3GUT - chains C and D of the 6 polymer chains in the assembly; structure by X-ray diffraction, 3.59 A resolution.

# Chain C
Protein: Transcription factor p65
Organism: Homo sapiens
UniProt: Q04206 (TF65_HUMAN); numbering as in UniProt (aligned over 20-291)
Chain sequence (273 residues; row label = number of the first residue in the row):
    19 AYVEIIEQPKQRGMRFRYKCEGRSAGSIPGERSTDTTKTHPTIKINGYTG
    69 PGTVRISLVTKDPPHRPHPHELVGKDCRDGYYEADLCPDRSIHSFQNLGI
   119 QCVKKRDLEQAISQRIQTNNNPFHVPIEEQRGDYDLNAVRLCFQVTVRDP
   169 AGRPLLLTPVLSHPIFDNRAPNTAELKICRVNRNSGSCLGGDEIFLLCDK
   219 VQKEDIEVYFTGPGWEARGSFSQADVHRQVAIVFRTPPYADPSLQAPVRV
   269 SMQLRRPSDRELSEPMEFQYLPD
Sequence notes: expression tag (19)
Swiss-Prot annotation at these positions:
  - modified residue: Cys38 (Cysteine persulfide), Ser75 (Microbial infection: Phosphoserine), Lys122 (N6-acetyllysine), Lys123 (N6-acetyllysine), Lys218 (N6-acetyllysine), Lys221 (N6-acetyllysine), Thr254 (Phosphothreonine), Ser276 (Phosphoserine), Ser281 (Phosphoserine)
  - cross-link (Glycyl lysine isopeptide (Lys-Gly)): Lys37 (interchain with G-Cter in SUMO3), Lys122 (interchain with G-Cter in SUMO3), Lys123 (interchain with G-Cter in SUMO3)
  - mutagenesis: Thr254 (T254A: Abolishes interaction with PIN1), Ser276 (S276C: Loss of phosphorylation)
Reported in the primary citation:
  - binding site for HIV-LTR Core Reverse Strand: Arg33, Arg35

# Chain D
Protein: Nuclear factor NF-kappa-B p105 subunit
Organism: Homo sapiens
UniProt: P19838 (NFKB1_HUMAN); residues 339-650 here correspond to UniProt positions 41-352 (UniProt number = residue number - 298)
Chain sequence (312 residues; numbered 339 to 650; the number before each row is that of its first residue):
   339 GPYLQILEQPKQRGFRFRYVCEGPSHGGLPGASSEKNKKSYPQVKICNYV
   389 GPAKVIVQLVTNGKNIHLHAHSLVGKHCEDGVCTVTAGPKDMVVGFANLG
   439 ILHVTKKKVFETLEARMTEACIRGYNPGLLVHSDLAYLQAEGGGDRQLTD
   489 REKEIIRQAAVQQTKEMDLSVVRLMFTAFLPDSTGSFTRRLEPVVSDAIY
   539 DSKAPNASNLKIVRMDRTAGCVTGGEEIYLLCDKVQKDDIQIRFYEEEEN
   589 GGVWEGFGDFSPTDVHRQFAIVFKTPKYKDVNITKPASVFVQLRRKSDLE
   639 TSEPKPFLYYPE
Reported in the primary citation:
  - binding site for HIV-LTR Core Forward Strand: Arg356, His364
  - binding site for HIV-LTR Core Forward Strand: Arg354
  - mutagenesis - E373DEL/K374DEL/N375DEL/K376DEL: unchanged expression

# How chain C and chain D interact
Pairs across the interface - 30 pairs, chain C then chain D:
  Cys197(C) with His604(D)
  Arg198(C) with Glu565(D), salt bridge; Tyr567(D); Asp602(D), salt bridge; Val610(D)
  Val199(C) with Tyr567(D), hydrogen bond (backbone-side chain)
  Asn200(C) with Asp554(D), hydrogen bond; Tyr567(D)
  Glu211(C) with Arg552(D), salt bridge
  Phe213(C) with Arg552(D); Met553(D); Asp554(D); Tyr567(D)
  Leu215(C) with Tyr567(D), hydrophobic; His604(D); Val610(D), hydrophobic
  Cys216(C) with His604(D), hydrogen bond (backbone-side chain)
  Asp217(C) with Arg605(D), salt bridge
  Asp243(C) with Arg552(D), salt bridge
  His245(C) with Leu569(D); Cys570(D), hydrogen bond (side chain-backbone); Phe607(D)
  Arg246(C) with Asp571(D), salt bridge; Phe607(D)
  Val248(C) with His604(D), hydrogen bond (backbone-side chain); Arg605(D); Phe607(D), hydrophobic
  Ala249(C) with Leu569(D), hydrophobic
  Val251(C) with Arg552(D); Leu569(D), hydrophobic
Interface residues without a listed pair, chain D (15 interface residues in all): Val551, Ala608

# Summary
Chain C and chain D each contribute 15 residues to their interface; the contacts include 5 hydrogen bonds and
6 salt bridges. Polar pairs include Arg198(C)-Glu565(D), Arg198(C)-Asp602(D) and Glu211(C)-Arg552(D). The
paper reports a binding site for HIV-LTR Core Forward Strand at Arg356(D), His364(D) and Arg354(D);
E373DEL/K374DEL/N375DEL/K376DEL of chain D leave expression unchanged.
Chain C is Transcription factor p65 and chain D is Nuclear factor NF-kappa-B p105 subunit, both from Homo
sapiens; the structure, Crystal structure of a higher-order complex of p50:RelA bound to the HIV-1 LTR, was
determined by X-ray diffraction.
